5WX5 - chains A and B; structure by X-ray diffraction, 3.06 A resolution.

== Chain A (and B) ==
Name: Alkylquinolone synthase
From: Tetradium ruticarpum
Notes: engineered mutation(s): Y215V; chain B of this document is another copy of the same molecule, construct and numbering; everything in this record applies to it too
Amino-acid sequence (411 residues; row label = number of the first residue in the row; numbers below 1 keep their minus sign (Met-11 is residue -11)):
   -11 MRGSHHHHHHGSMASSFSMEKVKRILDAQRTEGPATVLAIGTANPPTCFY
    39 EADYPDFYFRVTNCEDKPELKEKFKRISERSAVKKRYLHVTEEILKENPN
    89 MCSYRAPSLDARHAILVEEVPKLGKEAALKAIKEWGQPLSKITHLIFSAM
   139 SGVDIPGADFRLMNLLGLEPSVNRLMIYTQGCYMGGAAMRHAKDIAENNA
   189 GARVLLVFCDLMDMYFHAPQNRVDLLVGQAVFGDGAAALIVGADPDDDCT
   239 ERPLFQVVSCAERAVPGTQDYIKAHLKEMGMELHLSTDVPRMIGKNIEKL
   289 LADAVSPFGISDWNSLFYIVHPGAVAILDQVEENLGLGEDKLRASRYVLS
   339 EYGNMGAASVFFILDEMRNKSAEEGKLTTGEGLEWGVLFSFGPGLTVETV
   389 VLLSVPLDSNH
Disordered / not traced: -11 to 3, 396-399

== How chain A and chain B interact ==
Residue-residue contacts (110):
  Ser6(A) - Glu372(B)  hydrogen bond
  Ser6(A) - Trp373(B)  hydrogen bond
  Lys9(A) - Phe296(B)  hydrogen bond (side chain-backbone)
  Val10(A) - Trp373(B)  hydrophobic
  Val10(A) - Leu391(B)  hydrophobic
  Ile13(A) - Phe296(B)  hydrophobic
  Leu14(A) - Glu20(B)
  Leu14(A) - Gly21(B)
  Leu14(A) - Pro22(B)
  Gln17(A) - Glu185(B)  hydrogen bond
  Arg18(A) - Thr19(B)
  Arg18(A) - Glu20(B)  hydrogen bond (side chain-backbone)
  Thr19(A) - Arg18(B)  hydrogen bond (backbone-side chain)
  Glu20(A) - Leu14(B)
  Glu20(A) - Arg18(B)  hydrogen bond (backbone-side chain)
  Gly21(A) - Leu14(B)
  Pro22(A) - Leu14(B)
  Pro95(A) - Glu266(B)
  Ser96(A) - Glu266(B)
  Leu97(A) - Leu264(B)
  Leu97(A) - Lys265(B)
  Leu97(A) - Glu266(B)  hydrogen bond (backbone-side chain)
  Asp98(A) - Lys265(B)
  Asp98(A) - Glu266(B)  hydrogen bond (side chain-backbone)
  His101(A) - Leu264(B)  hydrogen bond (side chain-backbone)
  Val141(A) - Thr167(B)
  Asp142(A) - Gln168(B)  hydrogen bond (backbone-side chain)
  Asp142(A) - Ala262(B)
  Asp142(A) - His263(B)  salt bridge
  Ile143(A) - Met138(B)  hydrophobic
  Ile143(A) - Thr167(B)
  Ile143(A) - Gln168(B)
  Ile143(A) - Lys261(B)
  Ile143(A) - Ala262(B)  hydrogen bond (backbone-backbone)
  Ile143(A) - Pro381(B)  hydrophobic
  Pro144(A) - Ile260(B)
  Asp147(A) - Gln168(B)
  Phe148(A) - Gln257(B)
  Phe148(A) - Gly382(B)
  Met151(A) - Ala252(B)  hydrophobic
  Pro158(A) - Glu250(B)
  Pro158(A) - Arg251(B)
  Pro158(A) - Ala252(B)  hydrogen bond (backbone-backbone)
  Ser159(A) - Glu250(B)
  Val160(A) - Glu250(B)
  Asn161(A) - Arg178(B)
  Asn161(A) - Glu250(B)
  Arg162(A) - Arg178(B)  hydrogen bond (backbone-side chain)
  Arg162(A) - His179(B)
  Arg162(A) - Glu250(B)  salt bridge
  Arg162(A) - Thr384(B)  hydrogen bond
  Leu163(A) - Ile165(B)  hydrophobic
  Leu163(A) - His179(B)
  Met164(A) - Ile165(B)
  Met164(A) - Gln168(B)
  Ile165(A) - Leu163(B)  hydrophobic
  Ile165(A) - Met164(B)
  Tyr166(A) - Gln168(B)
  Thr167(A) - Val141(B)
  Thr167(A) - Ile143(B)
  Gln168(A) - Asp142(B)
  Gln168(A) - Ile143(B)
  Gln168(A) - Met164(B)
  Gln168(A) - Tyr166(B)
  Arg178(A) - Asn161(B)
  Arg178(A) - Arg162(B)  hydrogen bond (side chain-backbone)
  His179(A) - Leu163(B)
  Lys181(A) - Asn186(B)
  Asp182(A) - Ile183(B)
  Asp182(A) - Asn186(B)  hydrogen bond
  Asp182(A) - Asn187(B)  hydrogen bond
  Ile183(A) - Asp182(B)
  Glu185(A) - Gln17(B)  hydrogen bond
  Glu185(A) - Asn186(B)  hydrogen bond
  Asn186(A) - Lys181(B)
  Asn186(A) - Asp182(B)  hydrogen bond
  Asn186(A) - Glu185(B)  hydrogen bond
  Asn186(A) - Asn186(B)
  Asn187(A) - Asp182(B)  hydrogen bond
  Val246(A) - Val10(B)  hydrophobic
  Glu250(A) - Ser159(B)
  Glu250(A) - Val160(B)
  Glu250(A) - Asn161(B)
  Glu250(A) - Arg162(B)  salt bridge
  Arg251(A) - Pro158(B)
  Ala252(A) - Met151(B)  hydrophobic
  Ala252(A) - Pro158(B)  hydrogen bond (backbone-backbone)
  Ala252(A) - Arg162(B)
  Ile260(A) - Pro144(B)
  Lys261(A) - Ile143(B)
  Ala262(A) - Asp142(B)
  Ala262(A) - Ile143(B)  hydrogen bond (backbone-backbone)
  His263(A) - Asp142(B)  salt bridge
  Leu264(A) - Leu97(B)
  Leu264(A) - His101(B)  hydrogen bond (backbone-side chain)
  Leu264(A) - Leu264(B)  hydrophobic
  Lys265(A) - Asp98(B)
  Glu266(A) - Pro95(B)
  Glu266(A) - Ser96(B)
  Glu266(A) - Leu97(B)  hydrogen bond (side chain-backbone)
  Glu266(A) - Asp98(B)  hydrogen bond (backbone-side chain)
  Phe296(A) - Lys9(B)  hydrogen bond (backbone-side chain)
  Phe296(A) - Ile13(B)  hydrophobic
  Glu372(A) - Ser6(B)  hydrogen bond
  Trp373(A) - Ser6(B)
  Pro381(A) - Ile143(B)  hydrophobic
  Pro381(A) - Pro144(B)  hydrophobic
  Gly382(A) - Phe148(B)
  Thr384(A) - Arg162(B)  hydrogen bond
  Leu391(A) - Val10(B)  hydrophobic
Other interface residues (no listed pair), chain A (69 interface residues in all): Met138, Gly145, Arg149, Asn152, Gly169, Tyr203, Ala249, Gln257, Met269
Other interface residues (no listed pair), chain B (70 interface residues in all): Ala99, Gly145, Asp147, Arg149, Asn152, Gly169, Tyr171, Tyr203, Val246, Ala249

== Summary ==
Chain A and chain B form an interface of 69 and 70 residues respectively, with 31 hydrogen bonds and 4 salt
bridges. Among the polar pairs are Asp142(A)-His263(B), Arg162(A)-Glu250(B) and Ser6(A)-Glu372(B).
Chain A and chain B are both Alkylquinolone synthase (Tetradium ruticarpum); the structure, Alkylquinolone
synthase Y215V mutant from Evodia rutaecarpa, was determined by X-ray diffraction together with 5WX3, 5WX4,
5WX6 and 5WX7 from the same study.
